3LN0 - chains A and B; structure by X-ray diffraction, 2.20 A resolution.

[Chain A (and B)]
Protein: Prostaglandin G/H synthase 2
Source organism: Mus musculus
Notes: EC 1.14.99.1; chain B of this document is another copy of the same molecule, construct and numbering; everything in this record applies to it too
Reference sequence: Q05769 (PGH2_MOUSE); residue numbers follow UniProt; this construct covers 18-604
Chain sequence (587 residues; numbered 18 to 604; the number before each row is that of its first residue):
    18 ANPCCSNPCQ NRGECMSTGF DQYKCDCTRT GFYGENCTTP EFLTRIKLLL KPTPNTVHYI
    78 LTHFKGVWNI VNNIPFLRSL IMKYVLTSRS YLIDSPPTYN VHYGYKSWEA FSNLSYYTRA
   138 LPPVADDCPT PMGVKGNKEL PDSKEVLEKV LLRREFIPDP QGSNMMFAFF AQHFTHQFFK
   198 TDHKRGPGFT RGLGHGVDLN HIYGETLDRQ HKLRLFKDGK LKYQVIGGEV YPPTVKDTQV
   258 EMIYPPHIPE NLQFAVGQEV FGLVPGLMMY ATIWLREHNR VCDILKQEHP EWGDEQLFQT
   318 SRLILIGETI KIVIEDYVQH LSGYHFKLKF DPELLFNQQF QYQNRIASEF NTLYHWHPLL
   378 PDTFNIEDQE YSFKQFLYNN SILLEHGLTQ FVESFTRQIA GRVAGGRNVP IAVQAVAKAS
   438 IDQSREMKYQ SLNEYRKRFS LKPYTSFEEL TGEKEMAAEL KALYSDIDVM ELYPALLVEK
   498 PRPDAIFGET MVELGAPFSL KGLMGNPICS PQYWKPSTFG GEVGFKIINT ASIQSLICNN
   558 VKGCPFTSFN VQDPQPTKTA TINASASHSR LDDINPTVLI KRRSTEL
Unresolved in the structure: 570-604
Cystine bridges: C21-C32, C22-C145, C26-C42, C44-C54, C555-C561
Covalently attached groups: N-acetylglucosamine (NAG) linked to N53, N130, N396
Bound ions: heme Fe near H374 (its only coordinating residue here)
Ligand contacts:
  - 52B ((2S)-6,8-dichloro-2-(trifluoromethyl)-2H-chromene-3-carboxylic acid): R106, Y334, V335, L338, S339, Y341, Y371, W373, F504, M508, V509, G512, A513, S516, L517
  - heme (HEM): Y134, A185, F186, A188, Q189, T192, H193, F196, K197, T198, H200, V281, N368, Y371, H372, W373, H374, L376, L377, L394, V430, V433

[How chain A and chain B interact]
Contacting residue pairs (108; chain A residue first):
  R29(A) with Q529(B)
  E31(A) with Q529(B); K532(B), salt bridge; S534(B), hydrogen bond
  M33(A) with H306(B); G537(B); G538(B)
  S34(A) with H306(B), hydrogen bond (backbone-side chain); E308(B), hydrogen bond; W309(B), hydrogen bond
  T35(A) with E308(B)
  G36(A) with E308(B), hydrogen bond (backbone-side chain)
  F37(A) with P307(B); E308(B)
  D43(A) with K532(B); P533(B); S534(B), hydrogen bond
  T45(A) with K532(B); P533(B)
  R46(A) with F353(B); P528(B), hydrogen bond (side chain-backbone); W531(B), hydrogen bond (side chain-backbone)
  D111(A) with Q529(B), hydrogen bond
  P113(A) with Y359(B), hydrophobic; S527(B)
  P114(A) with Y530(B), hydrogen bond (backbone-side chain)
  T115(A) with Y530(B)
  Y120(A) with E312(B), hydrogen bond; Q316(B)
  Y122(A) with E312(B); Q313(B); Q316(B)
  K123(A) with L320(B); Q529(B), hydrogen bond (side chain-backbone); Y530(B); T535(B), hydrogen bond
  S124(A) with Q316(B)
  W125(A) with D215(B); Q316(B); R319(B); L320(B); I323(B), hydrophobic; N523(B); P524(B), hydrophobic
  E126(A) with L224(B); Q316(B)
  F128(A) with P524(B), hydrophobic; Y530(B)
  D215(A) with W125(B)
  H306(A) with M33(B); S34(B), hydrogen bond (side chain-backbone)
  P307(A) with F37(B)
  E308(A) with S34(B), hydrogen bond; G36(B), hydrogen bond (side chain-backbone); F37(B)
  W309(A) with S34(B), hydrogen bond
  E312(A) with Y120(B), hydrogen bond; Y122(B)
  Q313(A) with Y122(B)
  Q316(A) with Y120(B); Y122(B); S124(B); W125(B); E126(B)
  R319(A) with W125(B)
  L320(A) with K123(B); W125(B)
  I323(A) with W125(B), hydrophobic
  F353(A) with R46(B); Q356(B), hydrogen bond (backbone-side chain)
  N354(A) with Q356(B)
  Q355(A) with Q356(B), hydrogen bond (backbone-side chain)
  Q356(A) with F353(B), hydrogen bond (side chain-backbone); N354(B); Q355(B), hydrogen bond (side chain-backbone)
  F357(A) with Q358(B), hydrogen bond (backbone-side chain)
  Q358(A) with F357(B), hydrogen bond (side chain-backbone); Q358(B); Y359(B), hydrogen bond (side chain-backbone)
  Y359(A) with P113(B), hydrophobic; Q358(B), hydrogen bond (backbone-side chain); Q360(B), hydrogen bond (backbone-side chain)
  Q360(A) with Y359(B), hydrogen bond (side chain-backbone); Q360(B)
  N523(A) with W125(B)
  P524(A) with W125(B), hydrophobic; F128(B), hydrophobic
  S527(A) with P113(B)
  P528(A) with R46(B), hydrogen bond (backbone-side chain)
  Q529(A) with R29(B); E31(B); D111(B), hydrogen bond; K123(B), hydrogen bond (backbone-side chain)
  Y530(A) with P114(B), hydrogen bond (side chain-backbone); T115(B); K123(B); F128(B)
  W531(A) with R46(B), hydrogen bond (backbone-side chain)
  K532(A) with E31(B), salt bridge; D43(B); T45(B)
  P533(A) with D43(B); T45(B)
  S534(A) with E31(B), hydrogen bond; D43(B), hydrogen bond
  T535(A) with K123(B), hydrogen bond
  G537(A) with M33(B)
  G538(A) with M33(B)
Also at the interface, not in a pair above, chain A (58 interface residues in all): L131, V214, L224, E350, L352
Also at the interface, not in a pair above, chain B (58 interface residues in all): T35, L131, V214, E350, L352

[Overview]
The chain A/chain B interface involves 58 residues from each chain; the contacts include 36 hydrogen bonds and
2 salt bridges. Polar pairs include E31(A)-K532(B), E31(A)-S534(B) and S34(A)-H306(B). Chain A binds heme and
compound 52B. N-acetylglucosamine is covalently linked to N53(A), N130(A) and N396(A).
Chain A and chain B are both Prostaglandin G/H synthase 2 (Mus musculus); the structure, Structure of compound
5c-S bound at the active site of COX-2, was determined by X-ray diffraction (same publication as 3LN1, 3MQE
and 3NTG).
